6SMY - chains B and D of the 4 polymer chains in the assembly; structure by X-ray diffraction, 2.45 A resolution.

[Chain B (and D)]
Protein: 3-sulfolactaldehyde reductase
Source organism: Escherichia coli (strain K12)
Notes: EC 1.1.1.373; chain D of this document is another copy of the same molecule, construct and numbering; everything in this record applies to it too
UniProt: P0A9V8 (SQUU_ECOLI); residues 1-298 here = UniProt positions 1-298
Chain sequence (306 residues; row label = number of the first residue in the row):
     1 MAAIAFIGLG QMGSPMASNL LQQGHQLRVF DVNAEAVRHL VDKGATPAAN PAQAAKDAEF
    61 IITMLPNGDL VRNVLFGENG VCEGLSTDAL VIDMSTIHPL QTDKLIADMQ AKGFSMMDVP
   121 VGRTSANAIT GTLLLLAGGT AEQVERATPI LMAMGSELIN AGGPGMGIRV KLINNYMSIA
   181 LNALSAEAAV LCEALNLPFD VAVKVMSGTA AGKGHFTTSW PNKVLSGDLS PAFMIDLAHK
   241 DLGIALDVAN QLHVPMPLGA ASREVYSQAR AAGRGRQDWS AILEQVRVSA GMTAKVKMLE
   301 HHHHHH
Not modelled in the structure: 1-5, 23-28, 45-47, 52-56, 89, 295-306 (chain D: 1, 34-39, 297-306)
Sequence notes: expression tag (299-306)
Small-molecule neighbours: LLQ ((2S)-2,3-bis(oxidanyl)propane-1-sulfonic acid): Val121, Gly122, Arg123, Thr124, Lys171, Asn174, Asn175, Ser178
UniProt features mapped onto this chain:
  - active site: Lys171
  - binding site (NAD(+)): Gln11, Met12, Asp31, Leu65, Thr96, Lys240
  - binding site (2,3-dihydroxypropane-1-sulfonate): Arg123, Asn174 to Ser178
  - mutagenesis: Gly122 (G122S: 25-fold decrease in catalytic efficiency with SLA as substrate. 5-fold decrease in catalytic efficiency with NADH as substrate), Arg123 (R123G: 130-fold decrease in catalytic efficiency with SLA as substrate. 3-fold decrease in catalytic efficiency with NADH as substrate), Thr124 (T124G: 230-fold decrease in catalytic efficiency with SLA as substrate. 12-fold decrease in catalytic efficiency with NADH as substrate)
From the paper describing this entry:
  - binding site for LLQ: Arg123, Lys171, Asn174, Ser178, Ala210, Phe233, Trp279
  - catalytic residues: Lys171 (proposed by the authors, not directly observed)
  - specificity-determining residues: Gly122 to Thr124 (by similarity / conservation)
  - mutagenesis - G122S, R123G, T124G: decreased catalytic activity on SLA

[Chain B / chain D interface]
Pairs across the interface (9; chain B residue first):
  Gln268(B) with Gln268(D), hydrogen bond; Ser289(D), hydrogen bond
  Ala271(B) with Ser289(D); Ala290(D); Gly291(D)
  Ser289(B) with Gln268(D); Ala271(D)
  Ala290(B) with Ala271(D)
  Gly291(B) with Ala271(D)

[Overview]
Chain B and chain D each contribute 5 residues to their interface; the contacts include 2 hydrogen bonds.
Among the polar pairs are Gln268(B)-Gln268(D) and Gln268(B)-Ser289(D). Chain B binds compound LLQ. The paper
reports the catalytic residue Lys171(B); G122S, R123G and T124G of chain B reduce catalytic activity on SLA.
Both chains are 3-sulfolactaldehyde reductase (Escherichia coli (strain K12)). Entry 6SMY (Crystal structure
of SLA Reductase YihU from E. Coli with NADH and product DHPS) was determined by X-ray diffraction together
with 6SM7 and 6SMZ from the same study.
